Entry 7KAT (electron microscopy, 4.40 A resolution (low resolution: residue-level contacts below are approximate; hydrogen-bond / salt-bridge calls are withheld)); this record covers chains E and F of the 6 polymer chains in the assembly.

Chain E:
Name: Translocation protein SEC66
Source organism: Saccharomyces cerevisiae BY4741
Reference sequence: P33754 (SEC66_YEAST); residues 1-206 here = UniProt positions 1-206
Chain sequence (206 residues; row label = number of the first residue in the row):
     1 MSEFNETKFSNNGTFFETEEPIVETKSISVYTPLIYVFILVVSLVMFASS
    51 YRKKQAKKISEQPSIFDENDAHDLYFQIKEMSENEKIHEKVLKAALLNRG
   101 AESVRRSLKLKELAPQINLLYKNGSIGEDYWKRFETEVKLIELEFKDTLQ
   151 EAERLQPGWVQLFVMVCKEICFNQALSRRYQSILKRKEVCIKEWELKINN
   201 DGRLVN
Disordered / not traced: 1-68
UniProt features mapped onto this chain:
  - glycosylation (N-linked (GlcNAc...) asparagine): Asn5, Asn12

Chain F:
Name: Translocation protein SEC72
Source organism: Saccharomyces cerevisiae BY4741
Reference sequence: P39742 (SEC72_YEAST); residues 1-193 here = UniProt positions 1-193
Chain sequence (193 residues; numbered 1 to 193; the number before each row is that of its first residue):
     1 MVTLEYNANSKLITASDAVVALSTETNIDQINVLTTSLIGETNPNFTPQP
    51 NEALSKMIKGLFESGMKNLQQKKLNEALKNVSLAIEMAQRKRAPWEAFAI
   101 QLPELHFMLRSKIDLCLILGKHLEALQDLDFLLGTGLIQPDVFVRKADCL
   151 LKLRQWEEARATCERGLALAPEDMKLRALLIETARNLAEYNGE
Disordered / not traced: 1-2, 193

Chain E / chain F interface:
Pairs across the interface (55; chain E residue first):
  Ala71(E) - Asn27(F)
  Leu74(E) - Ile31(F)
  Gln77(E) - Leu4(F)
  Ile78(E) - Ile13(F)
  Met81(E) - Leu4(F)
  Met81(E) - Tyr6(F)
  Ile87(E) - Tyr6(F)
  His88(E) - Tyr6(F)
  His88(E) - Lys11(F)
  His88(E) - Ile39(F)
  Lys90(E) - Leu38(F)
  Lys90(E) - Ile39(F)
  Val91(E) - Thr35(F)
  Ala94(E) - Leu34(F)
  Ala94(E) - Thr35(F)
  Ala95(E) - Ile31(F)
  Asn98(E) - Asn27(F)
  Asn98(E) - Gln30(F)
  Trp159(E) - Asn45(F)
  Leu162(E) - Phe46(F)
  Leu162(E) - Pro48(F)
  Met165(E) - Pro48(F)
  Val166(E) - Phe46(F)
  Glu169(E) - Pro48(F)
  Glu169(E) - Trp95(F)
  Glu169(E) - Glu96(F)
  Glu169(E) - Ala97(F)
  Ile170(E) - Pro94(F)
  Ile170(E) - Trp95(F)
  Phe172(E) - Phe98(F)
  Asn173(E) - Ala93(F)
  Asn173(E) - Pro94(F)
  Asn173(E) - Gln101(F)
  Gln174(E) - Gln30(F)
  Leu176(E) - Thr135(F)
  Ser177(E) - Gln89(F)
  Arg178(E) - Gln30(F)
  Arg179(E) - Phe131(F)
  Tyr180(E) - Glu86(F)
  Tyr180(E) - Phe131(F)
  Gln181(E) - Arg90(F)
  Arg186(E) - Gln127(F)
  Lys187(E) - Leu123(F)
  Lys187(E) - Glu124(F)
  Cys190(E) - Leu123(F)
  Ile191(E) - Leu123(F)
  Trp194(E) - Gln155(F)
  Ile198(E) - Leu123(F)
  Asp201(E) - Lys121(F)
  Gly202(E) - His122(F)
  Arg203(E) - Leu119(F)
  Arg203(E) - Gly120(F)
  Arg203(E) - Lys121(F)
  Leu204(E) - Lys152(F)
  Leu204(E) - Leu153(F)
Other interface residues (no listed pair), chain E (39 interface residues in all): Ile183, Asn206
Other interface residues (no listed pair), chain F (44 interface residues in all): Thr3, Thr24, Ile85, Leu102, Leu105, Asp128, Asp130, Arg154

Overview:
39 residues of chain E and 44 residues of chain F are in contact.
Here chain E is Translocation protein SEC66 and chain F is Translocation protein SEC72, both from
Saccharomyces cerevisiae BY4741. Entry 7KAT (Cryo-EM structure of the Sec complex from S. cerevisiae, Sec61
pore ring and Sec63 FN3 double ...) was determined by electron microscopy (same publication as 7KAH, 7KAI,
7KAJ, 7KAK, 7KAL, 7KAM and 8 further entries).
